1HBM - chains A and F of the 6 polymer chains in the assembly; structure by X-ray diffraction, 1.80 A resolution.

== Chain A ==
Name: Methyl-coenzyme M reductase I alpha subunit
From: Methanothermobacter thermautotrophicus
UniProtKB: P11558 (MCRA_METTM); residues 2-550 here correspond to UniProt positions 1-549 (UniProt number = residue number - 1)
Amino-acid sequence (549 residues; each row starts with the number of its first residue):
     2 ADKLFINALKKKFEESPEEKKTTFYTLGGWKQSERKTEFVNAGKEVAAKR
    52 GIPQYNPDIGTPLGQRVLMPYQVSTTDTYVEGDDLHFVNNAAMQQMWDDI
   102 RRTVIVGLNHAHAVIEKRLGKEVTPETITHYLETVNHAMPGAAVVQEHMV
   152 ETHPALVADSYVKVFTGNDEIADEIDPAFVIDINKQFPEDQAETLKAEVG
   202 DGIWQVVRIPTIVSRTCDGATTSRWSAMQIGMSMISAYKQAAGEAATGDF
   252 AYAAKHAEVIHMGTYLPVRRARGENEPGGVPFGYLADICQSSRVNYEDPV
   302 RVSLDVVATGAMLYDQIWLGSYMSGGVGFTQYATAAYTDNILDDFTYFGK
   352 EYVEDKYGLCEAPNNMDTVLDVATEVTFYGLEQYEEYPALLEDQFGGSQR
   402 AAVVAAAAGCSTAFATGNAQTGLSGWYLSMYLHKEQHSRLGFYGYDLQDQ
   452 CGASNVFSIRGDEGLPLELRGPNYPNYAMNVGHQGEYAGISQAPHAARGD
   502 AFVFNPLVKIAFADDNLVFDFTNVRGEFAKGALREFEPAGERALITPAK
Unresolved in the structure: 550
Construct notes: modified residue (257, 271, 400, 445, 452)
Modified positions: His-257 (n1-methylated histidine; MHS); Arg-271 (5-methyl-arginine; AGM); Gln-400 (2-methyl-glutamine; MGN); Gly-445 (thioglycin; GL3); Cys-452 (s-methylcysteine; SMC)
Swiss-Prot annotation at these positions:
  - binding site (coenzyme B): Arg-271
Bound ions: Na+ site 1: Lys-11, Phe-14; Na+ site 2: Ile-60, Thr-62; factor 430 Ni: Gln-147 (together with SHT); Zn2+: Cys-218 (shared with 1 residue of chain D); Na+ site 3: Arg-270 (together with glycerol); Na+ site 4: Ala-544, Thr-547, Pro-548
Residues lining bound ligands:
  - factor 430 (F43), molecule 1: Ala-143, Ala-144, Val-145, Val-146, Gln-147, Met-150, Val-151, Met-229, Gln-230, Met-233, Ile-236, Ala-243, Gly-244
  - factor 430 (F43), molecule 2: Gly-326, Gly-327, Val-328, Gly-329, Phe-330, Thr-331, Gln-332, Tyr-333, Phe-396, Gly-397, Gly-398, Gln-400, Gly-442, Phe-443
  - SHT (O-phosphono-N-{(2E)-7-[(2-sulfoethyl)dithio]hept-2-enoyl}-L-threonine), molecule 1: Arg-225, Lys-256, His-257
  - SHT, molecule 2: Arg-270, Arg-271, Leu-320, Met-324, Ser-325, Phe-330, Tyr-333, Phe-443, Ala-479, Met-480, Asn-481, Val-482

== Chain F ==
Name: Methyl-coenzyme M reductase I gamma subunit
From: Methanothermobacter thermautotrophicus
UniProtKB: P11562 (MCRG_METTM); residues 2-249 here correspond to UniProt positions 1-248 (UniProt number = residue number - 1)
Amino-acid sequence (248 residues; row label = number of the first residue in the row):
     2 AQYYPGTTKVAQNRRNFCNPEYELEKLREISDEDVVKILGHRAPGEEYPS
    52 VHPPLEEMDEPEDAIREMVEPIDGAKAGDRVRYIQFTDSMYFAPAQPYVR
   102 SRAYLCRYRGADAGTLSGRQIIETRERDLEKISKELLETEFFDPARSGVR
   152 GKSVHGHSLRLDEDGMMFDMLRRQIYNKDTGRVEMVKNQIGDELDEPVDL
   202 GEPLDEETLMEKTTIYRVDGEAYRDDVEAVEIMQRIHVLRSQGGFNLE
Unresolved in the structure: 249
Bound ions: Mg2+ near Glu-30 (its only coordinating residue here)
Residues lining bound ligands: factor 430 (F43): Leu-117, Ser-118, Gly-119, Arg-120, Lys-153, Ser-154, Val-155, His-156, Gly-157, His-158

== How chain A and chain F interact ==
Pairs across the interface - 19 pairs, chain A then chain F:
  Lys-118(A) / Val-52(F)
  Leu-120(A) / Arg-81(F)  hydrogen bond (backbone-side chain)
  Val-146(A) / Ser-154(F)  hydrogen bond (backbone-side chain)
  Val-146(A) / Met-171(F)
  Gln-147(A) / Met-171(F)
  Glu-148(A) / His-156(F)
  Glu-148(A) / Phe-169(F)
  Glu-148(A) / Met-171(F)
  Lys-240(A) / Asp-193(F)  salt bridge
  Gln-241(A) / Ile-191(F)
  Ala-242(A) / Tyr-84(F)  hydrophobic
  Ala-242(A) / Gly-152(F)
  Ala-243(A) / Arg-120(F)  hydrogen bond (backbone-side chain)
  Ala-243(A) / Gly-152(F)  hydrogen bond (backbone-backbone)
  Ala-243(A) / Lys-153(F)
  Gly-244(A) / Arg-120(F)  hydrogen bond (backbone-side chain)
  Glu-245(A) / Arg-83(F)  salt bridge
  Glu-245(A) / Glu-124(F)
  Ala-246(A) / Glu-124(F)  hydrogen bond (backbone-side chain)
Also at the interface, not in a pair above, chain A (14 interface residues in all): Arg-119, Gly-121
Also at the interface, not in a pair above, chain F (15 interface residues in all): Ile-122

== Summary ==
The interface between chain A and chain F involves 14 residues on one side and 15 on the other; the contacts
include 6 hydrogen bonds and 2 salt bridges. Polar pairs include Lys-240(A)/Asp-193(F), Glu-245(A)/Arg-83(F)
and Leu-120(A)/Arg-81(F).
Chain A is Methyl-coenzyme M reductase I alpha subunit and chain F is Methyl-coenzyme M reductase I gamma
subunit, both from Methanothermobacter thermautotrophicus; the structure, Methyl-coenzyme M reductase enzyme
product complex, was determined by X-ray diffraction together with 1HBN, 1HBO and 1HBU from the same study.
